Entry 6ULC (electron microscopy, 4.60 A resolution (low resolution: residue-level contacts below are approximate; hydrogen-bond / salt-bridge calls are withheld)); this record covers chains H and L of the 8 polymer chains in the assembly.

[Chain H]
Name: antibody PG16 Fab heavy chain
Organism: Homo sapiens
Notes: antibody fragment or engineered binder
Amino-acid sequence (297 residues; numbered -18 to 254 plus 24 insertion-coded residues; the number before each row is that of its first residue; a row labelled like 82A-82C holds insertion residues (82A, then the next letters in order); numbers below 1 keep their minus sign (Met-18 is residue -18)):
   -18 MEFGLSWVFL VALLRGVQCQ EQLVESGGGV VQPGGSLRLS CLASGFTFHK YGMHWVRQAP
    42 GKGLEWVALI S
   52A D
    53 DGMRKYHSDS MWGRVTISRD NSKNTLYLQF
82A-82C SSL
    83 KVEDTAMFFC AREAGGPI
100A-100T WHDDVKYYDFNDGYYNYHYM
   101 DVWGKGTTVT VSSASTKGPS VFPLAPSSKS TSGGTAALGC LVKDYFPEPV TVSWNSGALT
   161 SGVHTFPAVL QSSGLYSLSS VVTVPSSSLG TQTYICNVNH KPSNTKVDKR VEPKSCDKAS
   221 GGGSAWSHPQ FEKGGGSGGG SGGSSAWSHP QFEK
Disordered / not traced: -18 to 0, 217-254
Cystine bridges: Cys22-Cys92, Cys140-Cys196
Small-molecule neighbours: N-acetylglucosamine (NAG; 2-acetamido-2-deoxy-beta-D-glucopyranose): Ser25, Gly26, Phe27

[Chain L]
Name: antibody PG16 Fab light chain
Organism: Homo sapiens
Notes: antibody fragment or engineered binder
Amino-acid sequence (250 residues; each row starts with the number of its first residue; note: 1 number in that range is skipped by the numbering (no residue carries it; nothing is unmodelled there); a row labelled like 27A-27C holds insertion residues (27A, then the next letters in order); numbers below 1 keep their minus sign (Met-18 is residue -18)):
   -18 MAWALLLLTL LTQGTGSWAQ SALTQPAS
    11 VSGSPGQTIT ISCNGTS
27A-27C SDV
    28 GGFDSVSWYQ QSPGKAPKVM VFDVSHRPSG ISNRFSGSKS GNTASLTISG LHIEDEGDYF
    88 CSSLTDRS
   95A H
    96 RIFGGGTKVT V
  106A L
   107 GQPKAAPSVT LFPPSSEELQ ANKATLVCLI SDFYPGAVTV AWKADSSPVK AGVETTTPSK
   167 QSNNKYAASS YLSLTPEQWK SHKSYSCQVT HEGSTVEKTV APTE
210A-210B CS
   211 GGSGGHHHHH HHHHH
Disordered / not traced: -18 to 0, 211-225
Cystine bridges: Cys23-Cys88, Cys134-Cys193
Covalent attachments: N-acetylglucosamine (NAG) linked to Asn24

[Chain H / chain L interface]
Pairs across the interface (80; chain H residue first):
  Val37(H) with Phe98(L)
  Gly44(H) with Phe87(L)
  Leu45(H) with Phe87(L); Phe98(L)
  Glu46(H) with Phe98(L)
  Trp47(H) with His95A(L); Arg96(L); Phe98(L)
  Leu50(H) with Arg96(L)
  Tyr58(H) with Ser95(L); His95A(L)
  His59(H) with His95A(L)
  Asp61(H) with Arg94(L)
  Tyr100Q(H) with Phe30(L); Ser32(L); Leu91(L)
  Tyr100S(H) with Tyr36(L); Val46(L); Phe49(L)
  Met100T(H) with Tyr36(L); Val46(L)
  Asp101(H) with Lys45(L)
  Trp103(H) with Tyr36(L); Pro44(L)
  Phe122(H) with Glu123(L); Glu124(L)
  Pro123(H) with Ser121(L); Glu123(L)
  Leu124(H) with Phe118(L); Val133(L)
  Ala125(H) with Phe118(L)
  Ser127(H) with Thr116(L); Leu117(L); Lys204(L)
  Ser128(H) with Lys204(L)
  Lys129(H) with Ser114(L); Thr116(L); Ser137(L)
  Ala137(H) with Phe118(L)
  Leu138(H) with Phe118(L)
  Gly139(H) with Phe118(L)
  Leu141(H) with Glu124(L); Thr131(L)
  Lys143(H) with Glu124(L); Lys129(L); Thr131(L)
  His164(H) with Ser165(L); Lys166(L)
  Phe166(H) with Leu135(L); Thr162(L); Ser165(L); Ala173(L); Ala174(L); Ser175(L)
  Pro167(H) with Thr162(L); Thr163(L)
  Val169(H) with Glu160(L); Thr161(L)
  Gln171(H) with Glu160(L)
  Ser177(H) with Tyr177(L)
  Leu178(H) with Tyr177(L)
  Ser179(H) with Val133(L); Tyr177(L)
  Val181(H) with Phe118(L); Leu135(L)
  Lys209(H) with Glu123(L)
  Lys214(H) with Pro119(L); Ser122(L); Ala207(L); Thr209(L); Cys210A(L)
  Ser215(H) with Ser122(L); Glu210(L); Cys210A(L); Ser210B(L)
  Cys216(H) with Ser122(L); Leu125(L); Lys186(L); Thr209(L); Glu210(L)
Other interface residues (no listed pair), chain H (43 interface residues in all): His35, His100R, Ser172, Thr183
Other interface residues (no listed pair), chain L (50 interface residues in all): Val115, Ala127, Gln167, Pro208

[In short]
43 residues of chain H and 50 residues of chain L are in contact. Ligands of chain H: N-acetylglucosamine.
Covalently linked N-acetylglucosamine: at Asn24(L).
Chain H is antibody PG16 Fab heavy chain and chain L is antibody PG16 Fab light chain, both from Homo sapiens;
the structure, Structure of full-length, fully glycosylated, non-modified HIV-1 gp160 bound to PG16 Fab at a
nominal resolution ..., was determined by electron microscopy (same publication as 6PWU).
